Entry 8ZYZ (electron microscopy, 3.16 A resolution); this record covers chains B and F of the 7 polymer chains in the assembly.

[Chain B]
Name: PomB
From: Vibrio alginolyticus
UniProtKB: O06874 (O06874_VIBAL); residue numbers follow UniProt; this construct covers 1-315
Amino-acid sequence (321 residues; numbered 1 to 321; the number before each row is that of its first residue):
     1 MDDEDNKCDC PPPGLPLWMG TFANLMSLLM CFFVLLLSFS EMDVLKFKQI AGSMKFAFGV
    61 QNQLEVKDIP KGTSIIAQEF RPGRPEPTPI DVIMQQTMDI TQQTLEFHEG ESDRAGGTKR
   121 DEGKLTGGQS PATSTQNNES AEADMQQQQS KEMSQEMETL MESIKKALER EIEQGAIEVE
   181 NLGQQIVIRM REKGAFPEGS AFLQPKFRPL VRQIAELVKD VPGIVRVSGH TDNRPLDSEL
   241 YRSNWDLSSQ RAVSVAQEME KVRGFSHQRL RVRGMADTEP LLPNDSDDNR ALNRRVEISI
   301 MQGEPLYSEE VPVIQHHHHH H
Not modelled in the structure: 1-13, 61-321
Sequence notes: engineered mutation Asn24 (Asp in O06874); expression tag (316-321)
Reported in the primary citation:
  - conformationally variable residues (side-chain flip): Asn24
  - specificity-determining residues: Leu35 (by similarity / conservation)

[Chain F]
Name: Chemotaxis protein PomA
From: Vibrio alginolyticus
UniProtKB: O06873 (POMA_VIBAL); numbering as in UniProt (aligned over 1-253)
Amino-acid sequence (253 residues; numbered 1 to 253; the number before each row is that of its first residue):
     1 MDLATLLGLI GGFAFVIMAM VLGGSIGMFV DVTSILIVVG GSIFVVLMKF TMGQFFGATK
    61 IAGKAFMFKA DEPEDLIAKI VEMADAARKG GFLALEEMEI NNTFMQKGID LLVDGHDADV
   121 VRAALKKDIA LTDERHTQGT GVFRAFGDVA PAMGMIGTLV GLVAMLSNMD DPKAIGPAMA
   181 VALLTTLYGA ILSNMVFFPI ADKLSLRRDQ ETLNRRLIMD GVLAIQDGQN PRVIDSYLKN
   241 YLNEGKRALE IDE
Not modelled in the structure: 1-2, 24-30, 88-99, 252-253
Reported in the primary citation:
  - specificity-determining residues: Met165, Met179 (by similarity / conservation)

[How chain B and chain F interact]
Contacting residue pairs - 17 pairs, chain B then chain F:
  Trp18(B) with Asp148(F); Pro151(F); Met155(F)
  Thr21(B) with Met155(F)
  Phe22(B) with Met155(F), hydrogen bond (backbone-side chain)
  Leu25(B) with Thr158(F); Leu159(F), hydrophobic; Leu162(F), hydrophobic; Thr186(F)
  Leu29(B) with Leu162(F), hydrophobic; Met179(F), hydrophobic; Leu183(F), hydrophobic
  Phe32(B) with Leu166(F), hydrophobic; Met169(F), hydrophobic; Ile175(F), hydrophobic
  Phe33(B) with Met179(F), hydrophobic
  Leu36(B) with Ile175(F), hydrophobic
Interface residues without a listed pair, chain B (10 interface residues in all): Met26, Leu28
Interface residues without a listed pair, chain F (13 interface residues in all): Ala152

[Overview]
The interface between chain B and chain F involves 10 residues on one side and 13 on the other, with 1
hydrogen bond. Its one hydrogen-bonded contact is Phe22(B)-Met155(F). The paper reports specificity
determinants Leu35(B) and Met165(F) among others; conformational variability at Asn24(B).
Here chain B is PomB and chain F is Chemotaxis protein PomA, both from Vibrio alginolyticus. Entry 8ZYZ
(Bacterial flagellar sodium-driven stator PomA5PomB2(D24N) with 100 mM NaCl) was determined by electron
microscopy together with 8ZYV, 8ZYW, 8ZZ0 and 9IJM from the same study.
